3ZQ1 - chains T and U of the 21 polymer chains in the assembly; structure by electron microscopy, 15.90 A resolution (very low resolution: no residue pairs are listed; an interface is given only as per-side residue counts).

== Chain T (and U) ==
Name: 10 kDa chaperonin
Source organism: Escherichia coli K-12
Notes: chain U of this document is another copy of the same molecule, construct and numbering; everything in this record applies to it too
UniProtKB: P0A6F9 (CH10_ECOLI); residues 1-97 here = UniProt positions 1-97
Chain sequence (97 residues; each row starts with the number of its first residue):
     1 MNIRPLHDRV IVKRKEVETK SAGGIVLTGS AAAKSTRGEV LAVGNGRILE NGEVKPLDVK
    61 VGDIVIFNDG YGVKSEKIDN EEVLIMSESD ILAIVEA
UniProt features mapped onto this chain:
  - modified residue: Lys-34 (N6-succinyllysine)

== Interface between chain T and chain U ==
At this resolution (16 A) residue pairs are not listed: 14 residues of chain T and 16 of chain U lie at the interface.

== Overview ==
The interface between chain T and chain U involves 14 residues on one side and 16 on the other.
Chain T and chain U are both 10 kDa chaperonin (Escherichia coli K-12); the structure, Visualizing GroEL-ES in
the Act of Encapsulating a Non-Native Substrate Protein, was determined by electron microscopy (same
publication as 3ZPZ and 3ZQ0).
